PDB entry 5JVD | X-ray diffraction, 2.39 A resolution | chains B and F of the 6 polymer chains in the assembly

# Chain B
Protein: Tubulin beta-2B chain
Organism: Bos taurus
UniProtKB: Q6B856 (TBB2B_BOVIN); the author numbering skips numbers that UniProt does not, so the offset changes along the chain: 1-42 = UniProt 1-42; 45-360 = UniProt 43-358; 369-455 = UniProt 359-445
Amino-acid sequence (445 residues; numbered 1 to 455; 10 numbers in that range are skipped by the numbering (no residue carries them; nothing is unmodelled there); the number before each row is that of its first residue):
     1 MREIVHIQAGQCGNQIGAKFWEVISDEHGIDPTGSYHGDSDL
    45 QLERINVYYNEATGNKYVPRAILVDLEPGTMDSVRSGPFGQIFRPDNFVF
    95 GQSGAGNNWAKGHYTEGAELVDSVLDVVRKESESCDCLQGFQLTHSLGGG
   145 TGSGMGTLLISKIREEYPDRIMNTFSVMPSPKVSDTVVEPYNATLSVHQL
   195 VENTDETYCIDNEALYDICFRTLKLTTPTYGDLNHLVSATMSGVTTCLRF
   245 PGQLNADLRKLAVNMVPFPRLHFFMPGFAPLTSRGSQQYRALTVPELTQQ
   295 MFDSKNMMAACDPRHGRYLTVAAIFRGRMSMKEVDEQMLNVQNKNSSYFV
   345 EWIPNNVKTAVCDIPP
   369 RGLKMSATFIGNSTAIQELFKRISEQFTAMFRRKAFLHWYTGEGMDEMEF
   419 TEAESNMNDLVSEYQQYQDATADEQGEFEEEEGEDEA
Not modelled in the structure: 1, 278-281, 441-455
UniProt features mapped onto this chain:
  - motif: M1 to I4 (MREI motif)
  - binding site (GTP): Q11, E71, S140, G144, T145, G146, N206, N228
  - binding site (Mg(2+)): E71
  - modified residue: S40 (Phosphoserine), T57 (Phosphothreonine), K60 (N6-acetyllysine), S174 (Phosphoserine), T287 (Phosphothreonine), T292 (Phosphothreonine), R320 (Omega-N-methylarginine), E448 (5-glutamyl polyglutamate)
  - cross-link (Glycyl lysine isopeptide (Lys-Gly)): K60 (interchain with G-Cter in ubiquitin), K326 (interchain with G-Cter in ubiquitin)
Bound ions: Mg2+: Q11 (together with GDP)
Ligand contacts:
  - 6NL ((2E)-3-(3-hydroxy-4-methoxyphenyl)-1-(7-methoxy-2H-1,3-benzodioxol-5-yl)-2-methylprop-2-en-1-one): Y202, V238, C241, L242, L248, A250, D251, K254, L255, N258, M259, T314, V315, A316, A317, I318, N349, N350, V351, K352, A354, I378
  - GDP (guanosine-5'-diphosphate): G10, Q11, C12, Q15, I16, D69, N101, S140, G142, G143, G144, T145, G146, S147, V171, P173, V177, D179, E183, N206, L209, Y224, L227, N228
Reported in the primary citation:
  - binding site for 6NL: G237, C241, L242, L248, A250, D251, L255, N258, M259, A316, I318, N349, K352, A354, I378

# Chain F
Protein: Tubulin beta-2B chain
Organism: Gallus gallus
UniProtKB: E1BQ43 (E1BQ43_CHICK); residue numbers follow UniProt; this construct covers 1-378
Amino-acid sequence (384 residues; each row starts with the number of its first residue):
     1 MYTFVVRDENSSVYAEVSRLLLATGQWKRLRKDNPRFNLMLGERNRLPFG
    51 RLGHEPGLVQLVNYYRGADKLCRKASLVKLIKTSPELSESCTWFPESYVI
   101 YPTNLKTPVAPAQNGIRHLINNTRTDEREVFLAAYNRRREGREGNVWIAK
   151 SSAGAKGEGILISSEASELLDFIDEQGQVHVIQKYLEKPLLLEPGHRKFD
   201 IRSWVLVDHLYNIYLYREGVLRTSSEPYNSANFQDKTCHLTNHCIQKEYS
   251 KNYGRYEEGNEMFFEEFNQYLMDALNTTLENSILLQIKHIIRSCLMCIEP
   301 AISTKHLHYQSFQLFGFDFMVDEELKVWLIEVNGAPACAQKLYAELCQGI
   351 VDVAISSVFPLADTGQKTSQPTSIFIKLHHHHHH
Not modelled in the structure: 103-125, 363-371, 381-384
Construct notes: expression tag (379-384)
Bound ions: Mg2+: E331, N333 (together with AMP-PCP)
Ligand contacts: AMP-PCP (ACP; phosphomethylphosphonic acid adenylate ester): K74, I148, K150, Q183, K184, Y185, L186, K198, D200, R202, R222, H239, L240, T241, N242, D318, M320, I330, E331, N333

# Interface between chain B and chain F
Residue-residue contacts (14; chain B residue first):
  L333(B) with P56(F); G57(F)
  Q336(B) with R36(F), hydrogen bond
  N337(B) with R36(F); G57(F); L58(F)
  S340(B) with L30(F); N34(F), hydrogen bond; R36(F)
  S341(B) with K28(F)
  F343(B) with R36(F)
  E345(B) with R31(F), salt bridge
  N350(B) with R36(F), hydrogen bond
  T439(B) with R31(F)
Interface residues without a listed pair, chain B (13 interface residues in all): R311, K338, N349, A440
Interface residues without a listed pair, chain F (10 interface residues in all): T3, E55

# In short
The interface between chain B and chain F involves 13 residues on one side and 10 on the other; the contacts
include 3 hydrogen bonds and 1 salt bridge. Among the polar pairs are E345(B)-R31(F), Q336(B)-R36(F) and
S340(B)-N34(F). The paper reports a binding site for 6NL at G237(B), C241(B) and L242(B) among others.
Chain B is Tubulin beta-2B chain (Bos taurus) and chain F is Tubulin beta-2B chain (Gallus gallus); the
structure, Tubulin-TUB092 complex, was determined by X-ray diffraction.
